Entry 1D2I (X-ray diffraction, 1.70 A resolution); this record covers chains A and B of the 4 polymer chains in the assembly.

== Chain A (and B) ==
Molecule: Protein (restriction endonuclease bglii)
Source organism: Bacillus subtilis
Notes: chain B of this document is another copy of the same molecule, construct and numbering; everything in this record applies to it too
UniProt: Q45488 (T2B2_BACSU); numbering as in UniProt (aligned over 1-223)
Sequence (223 residues; each row starts with the number of its first residue):
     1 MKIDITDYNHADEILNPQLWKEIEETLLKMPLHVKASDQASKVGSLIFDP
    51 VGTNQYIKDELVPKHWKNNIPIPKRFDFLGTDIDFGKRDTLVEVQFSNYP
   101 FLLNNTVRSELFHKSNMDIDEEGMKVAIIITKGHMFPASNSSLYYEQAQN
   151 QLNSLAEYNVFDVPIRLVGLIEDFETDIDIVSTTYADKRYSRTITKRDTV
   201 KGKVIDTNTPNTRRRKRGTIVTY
Modified positions: Mse-1, Mse-30, Mse-117, Mse-124, Mse-135 (selenomethionine; parent Met)
Metal / ion sites: Mg2+: Asp-84, Val-94 (shared with 1 residue of chain C)
Curated features (UniProtKB/Swiss-Prot):
  - binding site (Mg(2+)): Asp-84, Val-94

== Interface between chain A and chain B ==
Residue-residue contacts - 36 pairs, chain A then chain B:
  Phe-76(A) / Ser-154(B)
  Phe-78(A) / Asn-150(B)
  Phe-78(A) / Gln-151(B)  hydrogen bond (backbone-side chain)
  Phe-78(A) / Ser-154(B)
  Asn-98(A) / Asn-98(B)  hydrogen bond
  Asn-98(A) / Phe-101(B)
  Tyr-99(A) / Phe-101(B)
  Tyr-99(A) / Asn-104(B)
  Pro-100(A) / Pro-100(B)
  Pro-100(A) / Phe-101(B)  hydrophobic
  Pro-100(A) / Asn-104(B)
  Phe-101(A) / Asn-98(B)
  Phe-101(A) / Tyr-99(B)
  Phe-101(A) / Pro-100(B)  hydrophobic
  Leu-103(A) / Asn-104(B)
  Leu-103(A) / Val-107(B)  hydrophobic
  Asn-104(A) / Pro-100(B)
  Asn-104(A) / Leu-103(B)
  Val-107(A) / Leu-103(B)  hydrophobic
  Val-107(A) / Val-107(B)  hydrophobic
  Val-107(A) / Leu-155(B)  hydrophobic
  Leu-111(A) / Ser-154(B)
  Leu-111(A) / Leu-155(B)  hydrophobic
  Leu-111(A) / Tyr-158(B)  hydrophobic
  Lys-114(A) / Tyr-158(B)
  Ser-115(A) / Tyr-158(B)
  Asn-150(A) / Phe-78(B)
  Gln-151(A) / Phe-78(B)  hydrogen bond (side chain-backbone)
  Ser-154(A) / Phe-78(B)
  Ser-154(A) / Leu-111(B)
  Leu-155(A) / Val-107(B)  hydrophobic
  Leu-155(A) / Leu-111(B)  hydrophobic
  Tyr-158(A) / Leu-111(B)  hydrophobic
  Tyr-158(A) / Lys-114(B)
  Tyr-158(A) / Ser-115(B)
  Tyr-190(A) / Tyr-190(B)  hydrogen bond
Also at the interface, not in a pair above, chain A (21 interface residues in all): Leu-79, Val-160, Arg-189
Also at the interface, not in a pair above, chain B (19 interface residues in all): Leu-79, Val-160

== Overview ==
21 residues of chain A face 19 of chain B across their interface, with 4 hydrogen bonds. Polar contacts
include Phe-78(A)/Gln-151(B), Asn-98(A)/Asn-98(B) and Tyr-190(A)/Tyr-190(B). The Mg2+ site is built by
Asp-84(A) and Val-94(A). UniProt lists Mg2+-binding residues Asp-84(A) and Val-94(A) on chain A.
Both chains are Protein (restriction endonuclease bglii) (Bacillus subtilis). Entry 1D2I (Crystal structure of
restriction endonuclease bglii complexed with DNA 16-mer) was determined by X-ray diffraction (same
publication as 1DFM).
